PDB entry 4G7H | X-ray diffraction, 2.90 A resolution | chains B and D of the 8 polymer chains in the assembly

[Chain B]
Molecule: DNA-directed RNA polymerase subunit alpha
Source organism: Thermus thermophilus
Notes: EC 2.7.7.6
Reference sequence: Q5SHR6 (RPOA_THET8); residue numbers follow UniProt; this construct covers 1-315
Sequence (315 residues; numbered 1 to 315; the number before each row is that of its first residue):
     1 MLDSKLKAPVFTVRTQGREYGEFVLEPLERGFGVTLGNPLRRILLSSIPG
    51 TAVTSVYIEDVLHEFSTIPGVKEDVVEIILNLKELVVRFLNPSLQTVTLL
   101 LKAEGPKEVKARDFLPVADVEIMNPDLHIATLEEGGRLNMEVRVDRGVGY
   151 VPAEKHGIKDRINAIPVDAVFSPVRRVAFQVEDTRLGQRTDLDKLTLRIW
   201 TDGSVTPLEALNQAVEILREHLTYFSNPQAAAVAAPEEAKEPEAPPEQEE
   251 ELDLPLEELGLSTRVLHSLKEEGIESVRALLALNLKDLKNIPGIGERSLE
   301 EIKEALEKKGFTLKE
Disordered / not traced: 1-6, 229-315
Ion coordination: Mg2+: Asp183, Asp193

[Chain D]
Molecule: DNA-directed RNA polymerase subunit beta'
Source organism: Thermus thermophilus
Notes: EC 2.7.7.6
Reference sequence: Q8RQE8 (RPOC_THET8); residues 1-1524 here = UniProt positions 1-1524
Sequence (1524 residues; numbered 1 to 1524; the number before each row is that of its first residue):
     1 MKKEVRKVRIALASPEKIRSWSYGEVEKPETINYRTLKPERDGLFDERIF
    51 GPIKDYECACGKYKRQRFEGKVCERCGVEVTKSIVRRYRMGHIELATPAA
   101 HIWFVKDVPSKIGTLLDLSATELEQVLYFSKYIVLDPKGAILNGVPVEKR
   151 QLLTDEEYRELRYGKQETYPLPPGVDALVKDGEEVVKGQELAPGVVSRLD
   201 GVALYRFPRRVRVEYVKKERAGLRLPLAAWVEKEAYKPGEILAELPEPYL
   251 FRAEEEGVVELKELEEGAFLVLRREDEPVATYFLPVGMTPLVVHGEIVEK
   301 GQPLAEAKGLLRMPRQVRAAQVEAEEEGETVYLTLFLEWTEPKDYRVQPH
   351 MNVVVPEGARVEAGDKIVAAIDPEEEVIAEAEGVVHLHEPASILVVKARV
   401 YPFEDDVEVSTGDRVAPGDVLADGGKVKSDVYGRVEVDLVRNVVRVVESY
   451 DIDARMGAEAIQQLLKELDLEALEKELLEEMKHPSRARRAKARKRLEVVR
   501 AFLDSGNRPEWMILEAVPVLPPDLRPMVQVDGGRFATSDLNDLYRRLINR
   551 NNRLKKLLAQGAPEIIIRNEKRMLQEAVDALLDNGRRGAPVTNPGSDRPL
   601 RSLTDILSGKQGRFRQNLLGKRVDYSGRSVIVVGPQLKLHQCGLPKRMAL
   651 ELFKPFLLKKMEEKGIAPNVKAARRMLERQRDIKDEVWDALEEVIHGKVV
   701 LLNRAPTLHRLGIQAFQPVLVEGQSIQLHPLVCEAFNADFDGDQMAVHVP
   751 LSSFAQAEARIQMLSAHNLLSPASGEPLAKPSRDIILGLYYITQVRKEKK
   801 GAGLEFATPEEALAAHERGEVALNAPIKVAGRETSVGRLKYVFANPDEAL
   851 LAVAHGIVDLQDVVTVRYMGKRLETSPGRILFARIVAEAVEDEKVAWELI
   901 QLDVPQEKNSLKDLVYQAFLRLGMEKTARLLDALKYYGFTFSTTSGITIG
   951 IDDAVIPEEKKQYLEEADRKLLQIEQAYEMGFLTDRERYDQILQLWTETT
  1001 EKVTQAVFKNFEENYPFNPLYVMAQSGARGNPQQIRQLCGLRGLMQKPSG
  1051 ETFEVPVRSSFREGLTVLEYFISSHGARKGGADTALRTADSGYLTRKLVD
  1101 VTHEIVVREADCGTTNYISVPLFQPDEVTRSLRLRKRADIEAGLYGRVLA
  1151 REVEVLGVRLEEGRYLSMDDVHLLIKAAEAGEIQEVPVRSPLTCQTRYGV
  1201 CQKCYGYDLSMARPVSIGEAVGIVAAQSIGEPGTQLTMRTFHTGGVAGAA
  1251 DITQGLPRVIELFEARRPKAKAVISEIDGVVRIEETEEKLSVFVESEGFS
  1301 KEYKLPKEARLLVKDGDYVEAGQPLTRGAIDPHQLLEAKGPEAVERYLVE
  1351 EIQKVYRAQGVKLHDKHIEIVVRQMMKYVEVTDPGDSRLLEGQVLEKWDV
  1401 EALNERLIAEGKTPVAWKPLLMGVTKSALSTKSWLSAASFQNTTHVLTEA
  1451 AIAGKKDELIGLKENVILGRLIPAGTGSDFVRFTQVVDQKTLKAIEEARK
  1501 EAVEAKERPAARRGVKREQPGKQA
Disordered / not traced: 1-2, 1238-1251, 1503-1524
Ion coordination: Zn2+ site 1: Cys58, Cys60, Cys73, Cys76; Mg2+ site 1: Asp739, Asp741, Asp743; Mg2+ site 2 near Lys840 (its only coordinating residue here); Mg2+ site 3 near Ile900 (its only coordinating residue here); Zn2+ site 2: Cys1112, Cys1194, Cys1201, Cys1204

[Interface between chain B and chain D]
Residue-residue contacts (32):
  Leu45(B) with His855(D), hydrogen bond (backbone-side chain)
  Ser46(B) with His855(D)
  His63(B) with Glu810(D), salt bridge
  Phe65(B) with Pro809(D), hydrophobic
  Asp74(B) with Arg872(D), salt bridge
  Val76(B) with Val842(D), hydrophobic
  Glu77(B) with Arg867(D), salt bridge; Arg872(D), salt bridge
  Leu80(B) with Val842(D); Ala844(D); Arg867(D)
  Asn81(B) with Arg867(D)
  Lys83(B) with Val842(D), hydrogen bond (side chain-backbone); Glu848(D), salt bridge
  Glu84(B) with Ala844(D); Asn845(D), hydrogen bond; Arg867(D), salt bridge
  Gly149(B) with His855(D)
  Tyr150(B) with Phe843(D); Glu848(D), hydrogen bond; His855(D), hydrogen bond (backbone-side chain); Ile857(D), hydrophobic
  Pro152(B) with Ile857(D), hydrophobic
  Glu154(B) with Lys840(D), salt bridge
  Val170(B) with Glu848(D)
  Arg175(B) with Asp847(D)
  Arg176(B) with Arg884(D); Glu888(D), salt bridge
  Arg185(B) with Asp689(D), salt bridge; Glu692(D), salt bridge
  Gln188(B) with Asp685(D)
  Thr190(B) with Glu722(D), hydrogen bond
Also at the interface, not in a pair above, chain B (26 interface residues in all): Asp168, Ser172, Val174, Gln180, Arg198
Also at the interface, not in a pair above, chain D (25 interface residues in all): Leu813, Leu839, Leu851, Ala852, Ala854, Tyr936

[Overview]
26 residues of chain B face 25 of chain D across their interface, with 6 hydrogen bonds and 10 salt bridges.
Polar pairs include His63(B)-Glu810(D), Asp74(B)-Arg872(D) and Glu77(B)-Arg867(D). The Mg2+ site is built by
Asp183(B) and Asp193(B).
Here chain B is DNA-directed RNA polymerase subunit alpha and chain D is DNA-directed RNA polymerase subunit
beta', both from Thermus thermophilus. Entry 4G7H (Crystal structure of Thermus thermophilus transcription
initiation complex) was determined by X-ray diffraction (same publication as 4G7O and 4G7Z).
